8ACD - chain A; structure by X-ray diffraction, 1.39 A resolution.

== Chain A ==
Protein: 3C-like proteinase nsp5
From: Severe acute respiratory syndrome coronavirus 2
Notes: EC 3.4.22.69
UniProtKB: P0DTD1 (R1AB_SARS2); residues 1-306 here correspond to UniProt positions 3264-3569 (UniProt number = residue number + 3263)
Chain sequence (306 residues; row label = number of the first residue in the row):
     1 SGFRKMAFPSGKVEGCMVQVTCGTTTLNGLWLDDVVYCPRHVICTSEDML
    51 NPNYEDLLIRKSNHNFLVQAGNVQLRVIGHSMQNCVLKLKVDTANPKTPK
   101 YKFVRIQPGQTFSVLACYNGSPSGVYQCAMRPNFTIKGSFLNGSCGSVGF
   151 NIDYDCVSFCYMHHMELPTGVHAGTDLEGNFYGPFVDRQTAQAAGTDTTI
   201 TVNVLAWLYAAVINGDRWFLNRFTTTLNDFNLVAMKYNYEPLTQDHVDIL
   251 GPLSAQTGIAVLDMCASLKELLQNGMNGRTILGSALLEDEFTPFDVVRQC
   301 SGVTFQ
Unresolved in the structure: 302-306
Ligand contacts: LQ6 ((2S)-4-[[2,4-bis(oxidanylidene)-1H-pyrimidin-6-yl]carbonyl]-1-(3,4-dichlorophenyl)-N-(thiophen-2-ylmethyl)piperazine-2-carboxamide): H41, C44, M49, Y54, F140, L141, N142, G143, S144, C145, H163, H164, M165, E166, H172, V186, D187, R188, Q189, Q192
Curated features (UniProtKB/Swiss-Prot):
  - active site: H41 (For 3CL-PRO activity), C145 (Nucleophile)
  - site: Q306 (Cleavage)
  - cross-link (Glycyl lysine isopeptide (Lys-Gly)): K5 (interchain with G-Cter in ubiquitin), K90 (interchain with G-Cter in ubiquitin)
From the paper describing this entry:
  - catalytic residues: H41, C145 (citing earlier work)
  - binding site for LQ6: H41, G143, H163, E166, D187

== Overview ==
Bound to chain A: compound LQ6. UniProt lists active-site residues H41 and C145. From the paper: catalytic
residues H41 and C145; a binding site for LQ6 at H41, G143 and H163 among others.
Chain A is 3C-like proteinase nsp5 (Severe acute respiratory syndrome coronavirus 2); the structure, Crystal
structure of SARS-CoV-2 main protease (MPro) in complex with the non-covalent inhibitor GA-17S, was determined
by X-ray diffraction (same publication as 8ACL).
